PDB entry 2MSE | solution NMR | chains A and C of the 4 polymer chains in the assembly

Chain A:
Name: Apolipoprotein A-I
Source organism: Homo sapiens
Reference sequence: P02647 (APOA1_HUMAN); residues 201-398 here correspond to UniProt positions 68-265 (UniProt number = residue number - 133)
Sequence (200 residues; row label = number of the first residue in the row):
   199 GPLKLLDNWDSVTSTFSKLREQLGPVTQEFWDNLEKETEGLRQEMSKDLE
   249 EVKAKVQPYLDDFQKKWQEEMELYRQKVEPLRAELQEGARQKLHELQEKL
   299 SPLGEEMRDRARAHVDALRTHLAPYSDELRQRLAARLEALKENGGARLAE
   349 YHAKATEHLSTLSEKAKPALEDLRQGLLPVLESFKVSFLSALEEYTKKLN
Not modelled in the structure: 199-200
Sequence notes: expression tag (199-200)
Swiss-Prot annotation at these positions:
  - modified residue (Methionine sulfoxide): Met243, Met269
  - glycosylation: Lys396 (N-linked (Glc) (glycation) lysine)

Chain C:
Name: Apolipoprotein A-I
Source organism: Homo sapiens
Reference sequence: P02647 (APOA1_HUMAN); residues 399-596 here correspond to UniProt positions 68-265 (UniProt number = residue number - 331)
Sequence (200 residues; row label = number of the first residue in the row):
   397 GPLKLLDNWDSVTSTFSKLREQLGPVTQEFWDNLEKETEGLRQEMSKDLE
   447 EVKAKVQPYLDDFQKKWQEEMELYRQKVEPLRAELQEGARQKLHELQEKL
   497 SPLGEEMRDRARAHVDALRTHLAPYSDELRQRLAARLEALKENGGARLAE
   547 YHAKATEHLSTLSEKAKPALEDLRQGLLPVLESFKVSFLSALEEYTKKLN
Not modelled in the structure: 397-398
Sequence notes: expression tag (397-398)
Ligand contacts:
  - 17F (O-[(S)-({(2R)-2,3-bis[(9Z)-octadec-9-enoyloxy]propyl}oxy)(hydroxy)phosphoryl]-L-serine), molecule 1: Leu399, Leu588, Tyr591, Thr592
  - 17F, molecule 2: Tyr470, Val474, Arg478
Swiss-Prot annotation at these positions:
  - modified residue (Methionine sulfoxide): Met441, Met467
  - glycosylation: Lys594 (N-linked (Glc) (glycation) lysine)

Chain A / chain C interface:
Residue-residue contacts (126):
  Lys202(A) - Val576(C)
  Ser212(A) - Lys561(C)
  Thr213(A) - Lys561(C)
  Lys216(A) - Thr557(C)
  Lys216(A) - Glu560(C)
  Lys216(A) - Lys561(C)
  Leu217(A) - His554(C)
  Gln220(A) - Lys550(C)
  Gln220(A) - Glu553(C)
  Gln220(A) - His554(C)
  Pro223(A) - Lys550(C)
  Val224(A) - Lys550(C)
  Glu227(A) - Lys550(C)
  Phe228(A) - Arg543(C)
  Phe228(A) - Tyr547(C)
  Asn231(A) - Asn539(C)
  Asn231(A) - Ala542(C)
  Asn231(A) - Arg543(C)
  Asn231(A) - Glu546(C)
  Leu232(A) - Arg543(C)
  Lys234(A) - Asn539(C)
  Glu235(A) - Leu536(C)
  Glu235(A) - Asn539(C)
  Glu235(A) - Arg543(C)
  Leu239(A) - Arg532(C)
  Glu242(A) - Arg528(C)
  Glu242(A) - Ala531(C)
  Glu242(A) - Arg532(C)
  Asp246(A) - Arg528(C)
  Asp246(A) - Arg532(C)
  Glu249(A) - Glu524(C)
  Glu249(A) - Arg528(C)
  Val250(A) - Tyr521(C)
  Val250(A) - Arg528(C)
  Lys253(A) - Pro520(C)
  Lys253(A) - Tyr521(C)
  Lys253(A) - Glu524(C)
  Tyr257(A) - His517(C)
  Asp260(A) - Ala513(C)
  Asp260(A) - His517(C)
  Phe261(A) - His510(C)
  Phe261(A) - Leu514(C)
  Phe261(A) - His517(C)
  Lys264(A) - Ala509(C)
  Lys264(A) - Ala513(C)
  Glu268(A) - Arg506(C)
  Glu268(A) - His510(C)
  Leu271(A) - Glu502(C)
  Tyr272(A) - Arg506(C)
  Lys275(A) - Pro498(C)
  Lys275(A) - Leu499(C)
  Lys275(A) - Glu502(C)
  Leu279(A) - Lys495(C)
  Leu279(A) - Leu499(C)
  Glu282(A) - Glu491(C)
  Glu282(A) - Lys495(C)
  Leu283(A) - Glu491(C)
  Leu283(A) - Lys495(C)
  Gln289(A) - Gln487(C)
  Lys290(A) - Gly484(C)
  Lys290(A) - Glu491(C)
  Glu293(A) - Glu480(C)
  Leu294(A) - Leu477(C)
  Lys297(A) - Glu480(C)
  Leu301(A) - Gln472(C)
  Leu301(A) - Lys473(C)
  Met305(A) - Glu466(C)
  Met305(A) - Lys473(C)
  Arg308(A) - Glu465(C)
  Arg308(A) - Leu469(C)
  Ala311(A) - Glu465(C)
  His312(A) - Lys462(C)
  His312(A) - Glu465(C)
  His312(A) - Glu466(C)
  Ala315(A) - Asp458(C)
  Ala315(A) - Lys462(C)
  Leu316(A) - Lys462(C)
  His319(A) - Pro454(C)
  His319(A) - Asp458(C)
  Tyr323(A) - Lys451(C)
  Tyr323(A) - Pro454(C)
  Tyr323(A) - Tyr455(C)
  Glu326(A) - Glu447(C)
  Glu326(A) - Lys451(C)
  Arg330(A) - Asp444(C)
  Arg330(A) - Glu447(C)
  Arg330(A) - Val448(C)
  Arg330(A) - Lys451(C)
  Arg334(A) - Glu440(C)
  Arg334(A) - Met441(C)
  Arg334(A) - Asp444(C)
  Ala337(A) - Glu440(C)
  Asn341(A) - Lys432(C)
  Asn341(A) - Glu433(C)
  Ala344(A) - Lys432(C)
  Arg345(A) - Asn429(C)
  Arg345(A) - Glu433(C)
  Glu348(A) - Glu425(C)
  Glu348(A) - Asn429(C)
  Glu348(A) - Lys432(C)
  Tyr349(A) - Phe426(C)
  Ala351(A) - Glu425(C)
  Lys352(A) - Val422(C)
  Lys352(A) - Glu425(C)
  Lys352(A) - Phe426(C)
  Glu355(A) - Gln418(C)
  Glu355(A) - Val422(C)
  His356(A) - Gln418(C)
  Thr359(A) - Lys414(C)
  Thr359(A) - Gln418(C)
  Glu362(A) - Lys414(C)
  Lys363(A) - Thr411(C)
  Asp370(A) - Ser407(C)
  Leu371(A) - Asn404(C)
  Pro377(A) - Lys400(C)
  Ser388(A) - Lys594(C)
  Glu391(A) - Lys594(C)
  Glu392(A) - Glu590(C)
  Glu392(A) - Tyr591(C)
  Glu392(A) - Lys594(C)
  Tyr393(A) - Tyr591(C)
  Lys395(A) - Glu590(C)
  Lys396(A) - Ser583(C)
  Lys396(A) - Ser586(C)
  Lys396(A) - Ala587(C)
  Lys396(A) - Glu590(C)
Other interface residues (no listed pair), chain A (76 interface residues in all): Asp205, Ser209, Met243, Gly286, Leu338, Ala389
Other interface residues (no listed pair), chain C (73 interface residues in all): Asp428, Gly436, Tyr470, Leu525, Ala535, Asp568

Summary:
76 residues of chain A face 73 of chain C across their interface. Chain C binds compound 17F.
Chain A and chain C are both Apolipoprotein A-I (Homo sapiens); the structure, NMR data-driven model of GTPase
KRas-GNP:ARafRBD complex tethered to a lipid-bilayer nanodisc, was determined by solution NMR.
